PDB entry 5CWS | X-ray diffraction, 3.77 A resolution | chains E and F of the 6 polymer chains in the assembly

[Chain E]
Name: Nucleoporin NUP57
From: Chaetomium thermophilum (strain DSM 1495 / CBS 144.50 / IMI 039719)
Reference sequence: G0S0R2 (NUP57_CHATD); residues 71-316 here correspond to UniProt positions 74-319 (UniProt number = residue number + 3)
Sequence (247 residues; each row starts with the number of its first residue):
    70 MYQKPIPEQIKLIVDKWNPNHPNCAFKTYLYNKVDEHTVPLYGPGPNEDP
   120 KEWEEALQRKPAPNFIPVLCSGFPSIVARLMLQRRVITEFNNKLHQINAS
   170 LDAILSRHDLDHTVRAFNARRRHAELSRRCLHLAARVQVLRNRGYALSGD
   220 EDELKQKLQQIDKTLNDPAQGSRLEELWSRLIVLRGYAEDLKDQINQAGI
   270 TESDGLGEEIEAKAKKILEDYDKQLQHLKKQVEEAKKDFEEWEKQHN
Not modelled in the structure: 70-73, 315-316
Differences from the reference sequence: initiating methionine (70)

[Chain F]
Name: Nucleoporin NIC96
From: Chaetomium thermophilum (strain DSM 1495 / CBS 144.50 / IMI 039719)
Reference sequence: G0S024 (NIC96_CHATD); residues 141-213 here correspond to UniProt positions 139-211 (UniProt number = residue number - 2)
Sequence (74 residues; each row starts with the number of its first residue):
   140 SALFDSLLARNKKQAEGETALGELPSLQLGLADLRQRLRKLGPSSDRPIE
   190 PGKAHYFLAASGVDPGAAVRDLGA
Not modelled in the structure: 140, 181-213
Differences from the reference sequence: expression tag (140)

[Chain E / chain F interface]
Residue-residue contacts (8):
  Phe-186(E) / Glu-157(F)
  Arg-189(E) / Glu-162(F)  salt bridge
  His-192(E) / Leu-160(F)
  Lys-284(E) / Phe-143(F)
  Leu-287(E) / Phe-143(F)  hydrophobic
  Glu-288(E) / Leu-142(F)
  Glu-288(E) / Phe-143(F)  hydrogen bond (side chain-backbone)
  Asp-291(E) / Leu-146(F)
Other interface residues (no listed pair), chain E (11 interface residues in all): His-177, Thr-182, Ala-193, Lys-292
Other interface residues (no listed pair), chain F (8 interface residues in all): Lys-152, Thr-158

[In short]
11 residues of chain E and 8 residues of chain F are in contact; the contacts include 1 hydrogen bond and 1
salt bridge. Among the polar pairs are Arg-189(E)/Glu-162(F) and Glu-288(E)/Phe-143(F).
Here chain E is Nucleoporin NUP57 and chain F is Nucleoporin NIC96, both from Chaetomium thermophilum (strain
DSM 1495 / CBS 144.50 / IMI 039719). Entry 5CWS (Crystal structure of the intact Chaetomium thermophilum
Nsp1-Nup49-Nup57 channel nucleoporin heterotrimer bound to its Nic96 nuclear ...) was determined by X-ray
diffraction (same publication as 4JO7, 4JO9 and 5CWW).
